8HH6 - chains D and G of the 7 polymer chains in the assembly; structure by electron microscopy, 2.90 A resolution.

[Chain D]
Name: ATP synthase subunit beta
Organism: Bacillus sp. PS3
Notes: EC 7.1.2.2
UniProt: A0A0M4U1P9 (A0A0M4U1P9_BACP3); residue numbers follow UniProt; this construct covers 1-473
Sequence (484 residues; numbered -10 to 473; the number before each row is that of its first residue; numbers below 1 keep their minus sign (Met-10 is residue -10)):
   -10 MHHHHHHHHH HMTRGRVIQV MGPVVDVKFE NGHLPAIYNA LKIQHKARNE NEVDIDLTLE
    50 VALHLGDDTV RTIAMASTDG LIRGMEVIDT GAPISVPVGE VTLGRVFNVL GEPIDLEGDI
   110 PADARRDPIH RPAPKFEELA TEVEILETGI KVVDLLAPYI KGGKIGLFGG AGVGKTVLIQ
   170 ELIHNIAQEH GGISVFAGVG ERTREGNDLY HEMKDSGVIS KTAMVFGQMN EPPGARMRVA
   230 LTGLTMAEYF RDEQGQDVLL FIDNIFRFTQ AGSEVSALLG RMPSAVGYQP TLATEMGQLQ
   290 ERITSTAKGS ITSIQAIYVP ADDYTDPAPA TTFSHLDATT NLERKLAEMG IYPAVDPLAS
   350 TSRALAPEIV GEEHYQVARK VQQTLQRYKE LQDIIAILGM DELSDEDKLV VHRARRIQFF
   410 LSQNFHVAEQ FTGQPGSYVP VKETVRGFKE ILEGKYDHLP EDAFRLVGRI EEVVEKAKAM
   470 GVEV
Disordered / not traced: -10 to 0, 472-473
Differences from the reference sequence: initiating methionine (-10); expression tag (-9 to 0)
Ion coordination: Mg2+: Thr165 (together with ADP, phosphate ion)
Ligand contacts: ADP (adenosine-5'-diphosphate): Gly159, Ala160, Gly161, Val162, Gly163, Lys164, Thr165, Val166, Tyr341, Phe414, Ala417, Phe420, Thr421

[Chain G]
Name: ATP synthase gamma chain
Organism: Bacillus sp. PS3
UniProt: A0A0M4TPJ7 (A0A0M4TPJ7_BACP3); numbering as in UniProt (aligned over 2-285)
Sequence (284 residues; numbered 2 to 285; the number before each row is that of its first residue):
     2 ASLRDIKTRI NATKKTSQIT KAMEMVSTSK LNRAEQNAKS FVPYMEKIQE VVANVALGAG
    62 GASHPMLVSR PVKKTGYLVI TSDRGLAGAY NSNVLRLVYQ TIQKRHASPD EYAIIVIGRV
   122 GLSFFRKRNM PVILDITRLP DQPSFADIKE IARKTVGLFA DGTFDELYMY YNHYVSAIQQ
   182 EVTERKLLPL TDLAENKQRT VYEFEPSQEE ILDVLLPQYA ESLIYGALLD AKASEHAARM
   242 TAMKNATDNA NELIRTLTLS YNRARQAAIT QEITEIVAGA NALQ
Disordered / not traced: 285

[Interface between chain D and chain G]
Residue-residue contacts (9):
  Ala310(D) - Arg5(G)
  Asp382(D) - Ile20(G)
  Ile383(D) - Ala23(G)  hydrophobic
  Ile386(D) - Ile20(G)  hydrophobic
  Ile386(D) - Met24(G)  hydrophobic
  Ile386(D) - Arg85(G)
  Leu387(D) - Met24(G)  hydrophobic
  Glu391(D) - Lys31(G)  salt bridge
  Glu391(D) - Asp142(G)
Other interface residues (no listed pair), chain D (8 interface residues in all): Met271, Pro272
Other interface residues (no listed pair), chain G (11 interface residues in all): Lys16, Gln19, Ile277, Ala281

[Overview]
Chain D and chain G form an interface of 8 and 11 residues respectively; the contacts include 1 salt bridge.
The salt-bridged pair is Glu391(D)-Lys31(G). Ligands of chain D: ADP.
Here chain D is ATP synthase subunit beta and chain G is ATP synthase gamma chain, both from Bacillus sp. PS3.
Entry 8HH6 (F1 domain of FoF1-ATPase from Bacillus PS3,step waiting,highATP) was determined by electron
microscopy, deposited together with 8HH1, 8HH2, 8HH3, 8HH4, 8HH5, 8HH7 and 5 further entries.
